Entry 6AZC (X-ray diffraction, 2.00 A resolution); this record covers chain A.

== Chain A ==
Name: Pp-KAI2-like E
Organism: Physcomitrella patens subsp. patens
Notes: EC 3.-.-.-
Reference sequence: A9ST85 (A9ST85_PHYPA); residues 1-270 here = UniProt positions 1-270
Chain sequence (272 residues; numbered -1 to 270; the number before each row is that of its first residue; numbers below 1 keep their minus sign (Gly-1 is residue -1)):
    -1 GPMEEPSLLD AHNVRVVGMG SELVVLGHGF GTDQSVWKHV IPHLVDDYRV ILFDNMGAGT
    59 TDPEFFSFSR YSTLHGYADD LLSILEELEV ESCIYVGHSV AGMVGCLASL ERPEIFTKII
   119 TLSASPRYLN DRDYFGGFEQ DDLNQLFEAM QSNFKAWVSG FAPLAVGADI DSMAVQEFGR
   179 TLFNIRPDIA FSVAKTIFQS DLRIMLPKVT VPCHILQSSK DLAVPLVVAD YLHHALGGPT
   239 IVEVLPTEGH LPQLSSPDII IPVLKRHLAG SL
Not modelled in the structure: -1 to 5, 269-270
Differences from the reference sequence: cloning artifact (-1 to 0); engineered mutation Ala166 (Ser in A9ST85)
From the paper describing this entry:
  - mutagenesis - S166A: decreased stability

== Summary ==
The paper reports that S166A reduces stability.
Chain A is Pp-KAI2-like E (Physcomitrella patens subsp. patens); the structure, Crystal structure of
Physcomitrella patens KAI2-like E S166A, was determined by X-ray diffraction (same publication as 6ATX, 6AZB
and 6AZD).
